PDB entry 3N7N | X-ray diffraction, 3.90 A resolution | chains A and E of the 6 polymer chains in the assembly

# Chain A
Name: Monopolin complex subunit CSM1
Source organism: Saccharomyces cerevisiae
UniProt: P25651 (CSM1_YEAST); residues 1-190 here = UniProt positions 1-190
Chain sequence (190 residues; numbered 1 to 190; the number before each row is that of its first residue):
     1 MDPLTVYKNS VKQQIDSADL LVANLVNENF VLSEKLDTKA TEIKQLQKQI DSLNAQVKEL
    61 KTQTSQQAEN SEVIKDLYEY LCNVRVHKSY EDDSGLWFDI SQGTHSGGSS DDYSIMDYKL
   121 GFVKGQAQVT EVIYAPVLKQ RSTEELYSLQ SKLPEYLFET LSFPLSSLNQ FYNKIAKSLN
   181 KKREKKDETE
Disordered / not traced: 1-2, 106-114, 124-128, 180-190
What the authors report for this chain:
  - mutagenesis - Y156E, L161D, L161K: decreased binding to Dsn1
  - mutagenesis - Y156E, L161D, L161K: decreased binding to Mif2
  - mutagenesis - Y156E, L161D, L161K: unchanged binding to Mam1
  - mutagenesis - K174E: decreased binding to Tof2
  - mutagenesis - Y156E, L161D: decreased localization to Lrs4

# Chain E
Name: Monopolin complex subunit LRS4
Source organism: Saccharomyces cerevisiae
Notes: fragment: delta 38-44
UniProt: Q04087 (LRS4_YEAST); aligned to UniProt positions 1-95 over residues 1-95 (the alignment contains insertions or deletions, so no single offset holds)
Chain sequence (95 residues; each row starts with the number of its first residue):
     1 MTTLLQLLSN YYKAKLDSER IYNEYVQSQY EFASLDKPKK VVDETLFLQR QIAQLNKQLQ
    61 LSFQENEKLL SVQKNQKALY QSKLSSKDAF IDDLK
Disordered / not traced: 1-2, 34-95

# How chain A and chain E interact
Residue-residue contacts (8; chain A residue first):
  Q13(A) - A14(E)
  Q13(A) - D17(E)
  S17(A) - N10(E)
  S17(A) - Y11(E)  hydrogen bond (side chain-backbone)
  L20(A) - L7(E)  hydrophobic
  L20(A) - N10(E)
  N24(A) - L4(E)
  E28(A) - L4(E)
Also at the interface, not in a pair above, chain A (6 interface residues in all): Q14
Also at the interface, not in a pair above, chain E (7 interface residues in all): K13

# Summary
6 residues of chain A and 7 residues of chain E are in contact, with 1 hydrogen bond. The hydrogen-bonded pair
is S17(A)-Y11(E). The paper reports that Y156E, L161D and L161K of chain A reduce binding to Dsn1; Y156E,
L161D and L161K of chain A reduce binding to Mif2.
Chain A is Monopolin complex subunit CSM1 and chain E is Monopolin complex subunit LRS4, both from
Saccharomyces cerevisiae; the structure, Structure of Csm1/Lrs4 complex, was determined by X-ray diffraction
together with 3N4R, 3N4S and 3N4X from the same study.
